6O1M - chains G and P of the 18 polymer chains in the assembly; structure by electron microscopy, 3.15 A resolution.

# Chain G
Molecule: RNA-binding protein Hfq
Organism: Pseudomonas aeruginosa (strain ATCC 15692 / DSM 22644 / CIP 104116 / JCM 14847 / LMG 12228 / 1C / PRS 101 / PAO1)
UniProtKB: Q9HUM0 (HFQ_PSEAE); residues 5-71 here = UniProt positions 5-71
Amino-acid sequence (67 residues; numbered 5 to 71; the number before each row is that of its first residue):
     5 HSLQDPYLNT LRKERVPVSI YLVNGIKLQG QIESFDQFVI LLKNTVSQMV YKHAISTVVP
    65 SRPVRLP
Disordered / not traced: 71

# Chain P
Molecule: 18-nt RNA strand
Sequence (18 nucleotides; row label = number of the first residue in the row):
     1 AAAAAUAACA ACAAGAGG

# Interface between chain G and chain P
Pairs across the interface (15):
  Tyr-25(G) / A2(P)  stacking on the base
  Leu-26(G) / A5(P)  base contact
  Asn-28(G) / A3(P)  phosphate contact
  Gly-29(G) / A2(P)  hydrogen bond to the sugar
  Gly-29(G) / A3(P)  sugar contact
  Ile-30(G) / A4(P)  sugar contact
  Ile-30(G) / A5(P)  sugar contact
  Lys-31(G) / A4(P)  hydrogen bond to the phosphate
  Leu-32(G) / A4(P)  base contact
  Leu-32(G) / A5(P)  base contact
  Gln-33(G) / A4(P)  hydrogen bond to the base
  Asn-48(G) / A4(P)  hydrogen bond to the base
  Gln-52(G) / A4(P)  hydrogen bond to the base
  Gln-52(G) / A5(P)  hydrogen bond to the base
  Thr-61(G) / A2(P)  hydrogen bond to the base
Other interface residues (no listed pair), chain G (14 interface residues in all): Leu-46, Ser-60, Val-63

# Overview
The interface between chain G and chain P involves 14 residues on one side and 4 on the other; the contacts
include 7 hydrogen bonds and 1 aromatic stacking contact. Among the polar pairs are Gln-33(G)/A4(P),
Asn-48(G)/A4(P) and Gln-52(G)/A4(P).
Here chain G is RNA-binding protein Hfq (Pseudomonas aeruginosa (strain ATCC 15692 / DSM 22644 / CIP 104116 /
JCM 14847 / LMG 12228 / 1C / PRS 101 / PAO1)) and chain P is an 18-nt RNA strand. Entry 6O1M (Architectural
principles for Hfq/Crc-mediated regulation of gene expression. Hfq-Crc-amiE 2:4:2 complex) was determined by
electron microscopy (same publication as 6O1K and 6O1L).
